6LWI - chains A and B of the 3 polymer chains in the assembly; structure by X-ray diffraction, 2.72 A resolution.

Chain A:
Protein: Endonuclease 8-like 1
From: Homo sapiens
Notes: EC 3.2.2.-, 4.2.99.18
UniProtKB: Q96FI4 (NEIL1_HUMAN); numbering as in UniProt (aligned over 1-295)
Sequence (295 residues; each row starts with the number of its first residue):
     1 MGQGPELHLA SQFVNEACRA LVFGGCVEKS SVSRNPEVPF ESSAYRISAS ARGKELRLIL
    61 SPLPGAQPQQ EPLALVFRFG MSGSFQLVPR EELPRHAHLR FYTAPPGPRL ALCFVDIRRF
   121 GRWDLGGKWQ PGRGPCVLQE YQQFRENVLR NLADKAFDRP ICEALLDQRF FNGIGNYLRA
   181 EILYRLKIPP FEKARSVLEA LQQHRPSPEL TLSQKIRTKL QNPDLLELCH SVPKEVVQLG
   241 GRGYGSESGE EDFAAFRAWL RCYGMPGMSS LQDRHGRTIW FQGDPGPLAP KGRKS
Disordered / not traced: 1, 203-222, 291-295
Construct notes: engineered mutation Gly-2 (Pro in Q96FI4), Gln-3 (Glu in Q96FI4); variant Arg-242 (Lys in Q96FI4)
From the paper describing this entry:
  - binding site for the 13-nt DNA strand (chain B): Tyr-244
  - conformationally variable residues (loop rearrangement): Arg-242
  - mutagenesis - R242A, R242H: decreased catalytic activity
  - mutagenesis - R242A/Y244R, R242H/Y244R: increased catalytic activity on DHU
  - mutagenesis - R242A/Y244R, R242H/Y244R: increased catalytic activity on Tg

Chain B:
Molecule: 13-nt DNA strand
Sequence (13 nucleotides; row label = number of the first residue in the row):
     1 CGTCCAXGTC TAC
Modified residues: QBT ([(2R,3S,5R)-3-hydroxy-5-[(5S)-5-methyl-2,4-dioxo-1,3-diazinan-1-yl]oxolan-2-yl]methyl dihydrogen phosphate) at position 7

Chain A / chain B interface:
Pairs across the interface (28):
  Gly-2(A) with QBT_7(B), base contact; DG8(B), phosphate contact
  Gln-3(A) with QBT_7(B), hydrogen bond to the sugar; DG8(B), phosphate contact
  Glu-6(A) with QBT_7(B), base contact
  Lys-54(A) with DG8(B), salt bridge to the phosphate; DT9(B), salt bridge to the phosphate
  Arg-78(A) with DC10(B), salt bridge to the phosphate
  Gly-80(A) with DG8(B), sugar contact
  Met-81(A) with QBT_7(B), sugar contact; DG8(B), base contact
  Arg-118(A) with DA6(B), hydrogen bond to the base
  Phe-120(A) with DG8(B), base contact
  Arg-122(A) with DC10(B), phosphate contact
  Gln-130(A) with DC10(B), phosphate contact
  Arg-133(A) with DT9(B), salt bridge to the phosphate
  Gln-168(A) with DT9(B), phosphate contact
  Gly-175(A) with DG8(B), phosphate contact
  Asn-176(A) with QBT_7(B), base contact; DG8(B), hydrogen bond to the phosphate
  Tyr-244(A) with QBT_7(B), base contact
  Tyr-263(A) with DA6(B), hydrogen bond to the phosphate; QBT_7(B), base contact
  His-275(A) with DT9(B), base contact; DC10(B), base contact
  Arg-277(A) with QBT_7(B), hydrogen bond to the phosphate; DG8(B), salt bridge to the phosphate
  Thr-278(A) with DA6(B), hydrogen bond to the phosphate
Interface residues without a listed pair, chain A (22 interface residues in all): Tyr-177, Gly-245

Overview:
22 residues of chain A and 5 residues of chain B are in contact; the contacts include 6 hydrogen bonds and 5
salt bridges. Polar pairs include Arg-118(A)/DA6(B), Gln-3(A)/QBT_7(B) and Asn-176(A)/DG8(B). From the paper:
a binding site for the 13-nt DNA strand (chain B) at Tyr-244(A); R242A and R242H of chain A reduce catalytic
activity; 4 substitutions were tested in all.
Chain A is Endonuclease 8-like 1 (Homo sapiens) and chain B is a 13-nt DNA strand; the structure, Crystal
structure of human NEIL1(P2G, E3Q, R242) bound to duplex DNA containing dihydrothymine (DHT), was determined
by X-ray diffraction together with 6LWA, 6LWB, 6LWC, 6LWD, 6LWF, 6LWG and 10 further entries from the same
study.
